Entry 7QNI (X-ray diffraction, 1.73 A resolution); this record covers chain AAA.

[Chain AAA]
Name: Lactaldehyde reductase
From: Escherichia coli str. K-12 substr. MG1655
Notes: EC 1.1.1.77
UniProt: P0A9S2 (FUCO_ECO57); residues 2-383 here correspond to UniProt positions 1-382 (UniProt number = residue number - 1)
Chain sequence (390 residues; row label = number of the first residue in the row):
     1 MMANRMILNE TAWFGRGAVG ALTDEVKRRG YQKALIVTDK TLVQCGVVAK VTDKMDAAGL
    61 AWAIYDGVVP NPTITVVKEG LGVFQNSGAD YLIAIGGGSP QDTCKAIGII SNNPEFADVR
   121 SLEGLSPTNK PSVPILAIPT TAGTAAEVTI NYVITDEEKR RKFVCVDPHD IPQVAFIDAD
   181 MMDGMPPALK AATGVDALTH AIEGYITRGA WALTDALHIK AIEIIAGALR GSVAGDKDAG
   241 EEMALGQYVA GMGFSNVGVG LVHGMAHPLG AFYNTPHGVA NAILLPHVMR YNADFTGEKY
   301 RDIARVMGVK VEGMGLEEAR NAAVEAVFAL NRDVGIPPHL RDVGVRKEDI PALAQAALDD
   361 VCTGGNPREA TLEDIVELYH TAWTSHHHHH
Not modelled in the structure: 1, 389-390
Construct notes: initiating methionine (1); engineered mutation Val259 (Leu258 in P0A9S2), Gly315 (Ser314 in P0A9S2); expression tag (384-390)
UniProt features mapped onto this chain:
  - binding site (NAD(+)): Asp39, Asn71, Gly98, Ser99, Thr140 to Thr144, Asn151, Lys162, Met181 to Met185
  - binding site (Fe cation): Asp196, His200, His263, His277
What the authors report for this chain:
  - catalytic residues: His267, Asp360 (proposed by the authors, not directly observed)
  - specificity-determining residues: Asn151 (proposed by the authors, not directly observed)
  - mutagenesis - H267Q (8- to 32-fold), D360N (8- to 32-fold): decreased binding to either aldehyde, 1 or 2
  - mutagenesis - H267Q, D360N: unchanged catalytic activity on either 1 or 2

[In short]
From UniProt: 16 NAD+-binding residues and 4 Fe cation-binding residues. The paper reports catalytic residues
His267 and Asp360; H267Q and D360N reduce binding to either aldehyde, 1 or 2.
Chain AAA is Lactaldehyde reductase (Escherichia coli str. K-12 substr. MG1655); the structure, CRYSTAL
STRUCTURE OF E.coli ALCOHOL DEHYDROGENASE - FucO MUTANT L259V, was determined by X-ray diffraction together
with 7QNF, 7QNJ, 7R0P, 7R3D and 7R5T from the same study.
